3U4Q - chains B and X of the 3 polymer chains in the assembly; structure by X-ray diffraction, 2.80 A resolution.

# Chain B
Molecule: ATP-dependent helicase/deoxyribonuclease subunit B
Organism: Bacillus subtilis
Notes: EC 3.1.-.-, 3.6.4.12
UniProtKB: P23477 (ADDB_BACSU); numbering as in UniProt (aligned over 1-1166)
Chain sequence (1166 residues; row label = number of the first residue in the row):
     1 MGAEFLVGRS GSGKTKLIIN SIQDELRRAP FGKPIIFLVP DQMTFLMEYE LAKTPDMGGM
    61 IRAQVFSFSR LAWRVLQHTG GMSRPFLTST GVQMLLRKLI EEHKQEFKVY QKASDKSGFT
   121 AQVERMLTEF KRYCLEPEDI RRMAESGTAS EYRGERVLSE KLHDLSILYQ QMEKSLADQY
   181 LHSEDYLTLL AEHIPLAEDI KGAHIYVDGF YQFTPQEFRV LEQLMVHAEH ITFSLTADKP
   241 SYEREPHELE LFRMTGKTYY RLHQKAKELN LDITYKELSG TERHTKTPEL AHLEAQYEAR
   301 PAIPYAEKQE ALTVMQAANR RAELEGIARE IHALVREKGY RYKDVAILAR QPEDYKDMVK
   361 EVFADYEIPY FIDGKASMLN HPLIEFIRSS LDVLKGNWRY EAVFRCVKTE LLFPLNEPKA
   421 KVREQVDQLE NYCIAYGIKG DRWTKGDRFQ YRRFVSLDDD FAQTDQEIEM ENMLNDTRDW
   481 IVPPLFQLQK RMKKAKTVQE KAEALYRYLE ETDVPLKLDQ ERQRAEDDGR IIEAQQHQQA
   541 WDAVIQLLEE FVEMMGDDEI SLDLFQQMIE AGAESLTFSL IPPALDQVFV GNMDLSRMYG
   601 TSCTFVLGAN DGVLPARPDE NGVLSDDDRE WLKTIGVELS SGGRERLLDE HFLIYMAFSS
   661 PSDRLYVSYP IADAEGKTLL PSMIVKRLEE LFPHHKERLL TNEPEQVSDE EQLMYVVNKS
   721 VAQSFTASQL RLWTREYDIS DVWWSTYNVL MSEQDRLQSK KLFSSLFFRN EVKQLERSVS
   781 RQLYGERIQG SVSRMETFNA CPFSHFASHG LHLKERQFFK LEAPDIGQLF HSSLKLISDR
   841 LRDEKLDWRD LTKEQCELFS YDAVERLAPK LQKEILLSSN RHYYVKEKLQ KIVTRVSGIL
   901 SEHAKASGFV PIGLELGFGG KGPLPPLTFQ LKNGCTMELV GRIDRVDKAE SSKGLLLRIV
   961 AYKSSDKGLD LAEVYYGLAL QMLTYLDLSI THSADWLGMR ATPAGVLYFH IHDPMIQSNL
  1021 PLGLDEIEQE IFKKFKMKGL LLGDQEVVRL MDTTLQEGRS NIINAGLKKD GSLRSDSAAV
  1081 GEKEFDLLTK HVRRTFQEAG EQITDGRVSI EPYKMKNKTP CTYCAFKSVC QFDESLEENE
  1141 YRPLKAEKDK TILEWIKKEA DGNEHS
Disordered / not traced: 1, 446-463, 1115-1123, 1161-1166
Construct notes: conflict Asp843 (Glu in P23477), Glu844 (Gln in P23477); engineered mutation Ala961 (Asp in P23477)
Curated features (UniProtKB/Swiss-Prot):
  - binding site (ATP): Ser10, Gly11, Lys14, Thr15, Lys16, Thr236, Arg283
  - binding site ([4Fe-4S] cluster): Cys801, Cys1121, Cys1124, Cys1130
  - mutagenesis: Lys14 (K14A: No change in AddAB ATPase activity, KM and kcat for ATP hydrolysis are unchanged, helicase rate and processivity are unchanged, enzyme-Chi-DNA complex is 3-fold less stable), Asp41 (D41A: No longer recognizes the Chi sequence nor generates the Chi fragment), Gln42 (Q42A: No longer recognizes the Chi sequence nor generates the Chi fragment), Thr44 (T44A: No longer recognizes the Chi sequence nor generates the Chi fragment), Phe68 (F68A: Reduced recognition of the Chi sequence, reduced generation of the Chi fragment), Arg70 (R70A: No longer recognizes the Chi sequence nor generates the Chi fragment), Trp73 (W73A: Reduced recognition of the Chi sequence, reduced generation of the Chi fragment), Phe210 (F210A: No longer recognizes the Chi sequence nor generates the Chi fragment), Phe213 (F213A: Wild-type Chi fragment generation), Cys801 (C801A: Loss of iron-sulfur group binding, loss of DNA-binding), Cys1121 (C1121A: Loss of iron-sulfur group binding, loss of DNA-binding), Cys1124 (C1124A: Loss of iron-sulfur group binding, loss of DNA-binding), 1 further mutagenesis entry in UniProt
What the authors report for this chain:
  - binding site for sulfate ion: Lys14, Thr15, Arg283 (proposed by the authors, not directly observed)
  - catalytic residues: Glu915, Asp944, Lys963, Gln981 (proposed by the authors, not directly observed)
  - catalytic residues: Tyr985

# Chain X
Molecule: 48-nt DNA strand
Sequence (48 nucleotides; each row starts with the number of its first residue):
     1 TCTAATGCGA GCACTGCTAT TCCCTAGCAG TGCTCGCATT AGATTTTG
Disordered / not traced: 1-2, 13-31

# How chain B and chain X interact
Contacting residue pairs (14; chain B residue first):
  Lys1033(B) with DA38(X), salt bridge to the phosphate
  Lys1036(B) with DT39(X), phosphate contact
  Lys1038(B) with DT40(X), salt bridge to the phosphate
  Arg1059(B) with DA38(X), sugar contact
  Asn1061(B) with DA38(X), phosphate contact
  Asn1064(B) with DT39(X), sugar contact
  Lys1068(B) with DG9(X), phosphate contact; DA10(X), phosphate contact
  Lys1069(B) with DA10(X), hydrogen bond to the phosphate; DG11(X), salt bridge to the phosphate
  Arg1074(B) with DG9(X), hydrogen bond to the sugar
  Ser1075(B) with DC8(X), phosphate contact; DG9(X), hydrogen bond to the phosphate
  Asp1076(B) with DC8(X), sugar contact
Interface residues without a listed pair, chain B (13 interface residues in all): Glu1057, Leu1067
Interface residues without a listed pair, chain X (8 interface residues in all): DG7

# Overview
The interface between chain B and chain X involves 13 residues on one side and 8 on the other, with 3 hydrogen
bonds and 3 salt bridges. Polar contacts include Arg1074(B)-DG9(X), Lys1069(B)-DA10(X) and Ser1075(B)-DG9(X).
The paper reports catalytic residues Glu915(B), Asp944(B) and Lys963(B) among others; a binding site for
sulfate ion at Lys14(B), Thr15(B) and Arg283(B).
Here chain B is ATP-dependent helicase/deoxyribonuclease subunit B (Bacillus subtilis) and chain X is a 48-nt
DNA strand. Entry 3U4Q (Structure of AddAB-DNA complex at 2.8 angstroms) was determined by X-ray diffraction,
deposited together with 3U44.
